4ZBO - chains A and C of the 4 polymer chains in the assembly; structure by X-ray diffraction, 1.40 A resolution.

== Chain A (and C) ==
Molecule: Acetoacetate decarboxylase
From: Streptomyces bingchenggensis (strain BCW-1)
Notes: chain C of this document is another copy of the same molecule, construct and numbering; everything in this record applies to it too
UniProtKB: D7C0E5 (D7C0E5_STRBB); residues 1-265 here = UniProt positions 1-265
Sequence (265 residues; row label = number of the first residue in the row):
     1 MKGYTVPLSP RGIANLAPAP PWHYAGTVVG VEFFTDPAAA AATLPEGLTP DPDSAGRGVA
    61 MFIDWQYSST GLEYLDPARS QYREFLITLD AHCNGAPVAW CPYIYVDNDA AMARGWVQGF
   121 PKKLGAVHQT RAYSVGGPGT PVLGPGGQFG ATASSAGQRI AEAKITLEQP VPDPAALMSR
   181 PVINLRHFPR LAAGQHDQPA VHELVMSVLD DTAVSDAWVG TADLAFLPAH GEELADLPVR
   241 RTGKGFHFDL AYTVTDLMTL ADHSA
Disordered / not traced: 264-265 (chain C: 172-179, 261-265)

== Interface between chain A and chain C ==
Residue-residue contacts (125):
  Met-1(A) / Thr-43(C)
  Met-1(A) / Pro-45(C)  hydrophobic
  Tyr-4(A) / His-187(C)  hydrogen bond (backbone-side chain)
  Tyr-4(A) / Pro-189(C)
  Tyr-4(A) / Arg-190(C)  hydrogen bond (side chain-backbone)
  Tyr-4(A) / Leu-191(C)
  Tyr-4(A) / His-196(C)
  Val-6(A) / Trp-116(C)
  Val-6(A) / Pro-121(C)  hydrophobic
  Val-6(A) / His-187(C)
  Pro-7(A) / Pro-102(C)
  Pro-7(A) / Pro-121(C)  hydrophobic
  Pro-7(A) / Lys-123(C)
  Leu-8(A) / Leu-185(C)  hydrophobic
  Leu-8(A) / His-187(C)
  Leu-8(A) / His-202(C)
  Ser-9(A) / Tyr-103(C)
  Ser-9(A) / Glu-233(C)  hydrogen bond
  Pro-10(A) / Ala-42(C)
  Pro-10(A) / Tyr-103(C)
  Pro-10(A) / Glu-233(C)
  Arg-11(A) / Glu-233(C)  hydrogen bond (backbone-side chain)
  Arg-11(A) / Asp-236(C)  salt bridge
  Gly-12(A) / Glu-233(C)  hydrogen bond (backbone-side chain)
  Ile-13(A) / Gly-231(C)
  Ile-13(A) / Glu-233(C)  hydrogen bond (backbone-side chain)
  Ala-14(A) / Tyr-103(C)  hydrophobic
  Ala-14(A) / Lys-123(C)  hydrogen bond (backbone-side chain)
  Ala-14(A) / Gly-231(C)
  Ala-14(A) / Glu-233(C)  hydrogen bond (backbone-side chain)
  Leu-16(A) / Trp-116(C)  hydrophobic
  Leu-16(A) / Lys-123(C)
  Pro-20(A) / Leu-191(C)  hydrophobic
  Pro-20(A) / His-196(C)
  Ala-42(A) / Pro-10(C)
  Thr-43(A) / Met-1(C)
  Pro-45(A) / Met-1(C)  hydrophobic
  Arg-79(A) / Ala-156(C)
  Arg-79(A) / Gln-158(C)
  Arg-79(A) / His-230(C)  hydrogen bond (side chain-backbone)
  Arg-79(A) / Gly-231(C)
  Arg-79(A) / Glu-232(C)  salt bridge
  Trp-100(A) / Met-1(C)  hydrophobic
  Pro-102(A) / Pro-7(C)
  Tyr-103(A) / Ser-9(C)
  Tyr-103(A) / Pro-10(C)
  Tyr-103(A) / Ala-14(C)  hydrophobic
  Asp-109(A) / Met-112(C)
  Asp-109(A) / Lys-123(C)
  Asp-109(A) / Leu-124(C)  hydrogen bond (side chain-backbone)
  Met-112(A) / Asp-109(C)
  Met-112(A) / Met-112(C)  hydrophobic
  Ala-113(A) / Trp-116(C)  hydrophobic
  Trp-116(A) / Val-6(C)
  Trp-116(A) / Leu-16(C)  hydrophobic
  Trp-116(A) / Ala-113(C)  hydrophobic
  Trp-116(A) / Trp-116(C)  hydrophobic
  Trp-116(A) / Phe-188(C)
  Val-117(A) / Pro-189(C)  hydrophobic
  Val-117(A) / Leu-191(C)  hydrophobic
  Gln-118(A) / Leu-191(C)
  Pro-121(A) / Val-6(C)  hydrophobic
  Pro-121(A) / Pro-7(C)  hydrophobic
  Lys-123(A) / Pro-7(C)
  Lys-123(A) / Ala-14(C)  hydrogen bond (side chain-backbone)
  Lys-123(A) / Leu-16(C)
  Lys-123(A) / Asp-109(C)
  Leu-124(A) / Asp-109(C)  hydrogen bond (backbone-side chain)
  Leu-124(A) / Leu-124(C)  hydrophobic
  Ala-156(A) / Arg-79(C)
  Gln-158(A) / Arg-79(C)
  Leu-185(A) / Leu-8(C)  hydrophobic
  Arg-186(A) / Phe-188(C)
  Arg-186(A) / Pro-189(C)  hydrogen bond (side chain-backbone)
  Arg-186(A) / Arg-190(C)
  Arg-186(A) / Ala-200(C)
  His-187(A) / Tyr-4(C)  hydrogen bond (side chain-backbone)
  His-187(A) / Val-6(C)
  His-187(A) / Leu-8(C)
  Phe-188(A) / Trp-116(C)
  Phe-188(A) / Arg-186(C)
  Phe-188(A) / Phe-188(C)  hydrophobic
  Pro-189(A) / Tyr-4(C)
  Pro-189(A) / Val-117(C)  hydrophobic
  Pro-189(A) / Arg-186(C)  hydrogen bond (backbone-side chain)
  Arg-190(A) / Tyr-4(C)  hydrogen bond (backbone-side chain)
  Leu-191(A) / Tyr-4(C)
  Leu-191(A) / Pro-20(C)  hydrophobic
  Leu-191(A) / Val-117(C)  hydrophobic
  Leu-191(A) / Gln-118(C)
  Leu-191(A) / Val-254(C)  hydrophobic
  Leu-191(A) / Thr-255(C)
  Leu-191(A) / Asp-256(C)
  Leu-191(A) / Leu-257(C)  hydrophobic
  Ala-192(A) / Asp-256(C)
  Ala-192(A) / Leu-257(C)
  Ala-193(A) / Asp-256(C)  hydrogen bond (backbone-side chain)
  His-196(A) / Tyr-4(C)
  His-196(A) / Pro-20(C)
  His-196(A) / Thr-255(C)  hydrogen bond (side chain-backbone)
  Ala-200(A) / Arg-186(C)
  Ala-200(A) / Val-201(C)  hydrophobic
  Val-201(A) / Ala-200(C)  hydrophobic
  Val-201(A) / Val-201(C)  hydrophobic
  His-202(A) / Leu-8(C)
  His-230(A) / Arg-79(C)  hydrogen bond (backbone-side chain)
  Gly-231(A) / Ile-13(C)
  Gly-231(A) / Ala-14(C)
  Gly-231(A) / Arg-79(C)
  Glu-232(A) / Arg-79(C)  salt bridge
  Glu-233(A) / Ser-9(C)  hydrogen bond
  Glu-233(A) / Pro-10(C)
  Glu-233(A) / Arg-11(C)  hydrogen bond (side chain-backbone)
  Glu-233(A) / Gly-12(C)
  Glu-233(A) / Ile-13(C)  hydrogen bond (side chain-backbone)
  Glu-233(A) / Ala-14(C)  hydrogen bond (side chain-backbone)
  Asp-236(A) / Arg-11(C)  salt bridge
  Val-254(A) / Leu-191(C)  hydrophobic
  Thr-255(A) / Leu-191(C)
  Thr-255(A) / His-196(C)  hydrogen bond (backbone-side chain)
  Asp-256(A) / Leu-191(C)
  Asp-256(A) / Ala-192(C)
  Asp-256(A) / Ala-193(C)  hydrogen bond (side chain-backbone)
  Leu-257(A) / Leu-191(C)  hydrophobic
  Leu-257(A) / Ala-192(C)
Interface residues without a listed pair, chain A (58 interface residues in all): Thr-5, Trp-22, Leu-44, Ala-78, Lys-122
Interface residues without a listed pair, chain C (58 interface residues in all): Thr-5, Trp-22, Leu-44, Ala-78, Trp-100, Lys-122

== In short ==
The chain A/chain C interface involves 58 residues from each chain, with 25 hydrogen bonds and 4 salt bridges.
Polar pairs include Arg-11(A)/Asp-236(C), Arg-79(A)/Glu-232(C) and Tyr-4(A)/His-187(C).
Chain A and chain C are both Acetoacetate decarboxylase (Streptomyces bingchenggensis (strain BCW-1)); the
structure, Streptomyces bingchenggensis acetoacetate decarboxylase in non-covalent complex with potassium
formate, was determined by X-ray diffraction.
